PDB entry 8IQH | electron microscopy, 3.67 A resolution | chains A and B of the 12 polymer chains in the assembly

[Chain A (and B)]
Protein: Putative primase C962R
Source organism: African swine fever virus BA71V
Notes: chain B of this document is another copy of the same molecule, construct and numbering; everything in this record applies to it too
UniProtKB: A0A0C5B022 (A0A0C5B022_ASF); residue numbers follow UniProt; this construct covers 1-962
Sequence (964 residues; each row starts with the number of its first residue; numbers below 1 keep their minus sign (Gly-1 is residue -1)):
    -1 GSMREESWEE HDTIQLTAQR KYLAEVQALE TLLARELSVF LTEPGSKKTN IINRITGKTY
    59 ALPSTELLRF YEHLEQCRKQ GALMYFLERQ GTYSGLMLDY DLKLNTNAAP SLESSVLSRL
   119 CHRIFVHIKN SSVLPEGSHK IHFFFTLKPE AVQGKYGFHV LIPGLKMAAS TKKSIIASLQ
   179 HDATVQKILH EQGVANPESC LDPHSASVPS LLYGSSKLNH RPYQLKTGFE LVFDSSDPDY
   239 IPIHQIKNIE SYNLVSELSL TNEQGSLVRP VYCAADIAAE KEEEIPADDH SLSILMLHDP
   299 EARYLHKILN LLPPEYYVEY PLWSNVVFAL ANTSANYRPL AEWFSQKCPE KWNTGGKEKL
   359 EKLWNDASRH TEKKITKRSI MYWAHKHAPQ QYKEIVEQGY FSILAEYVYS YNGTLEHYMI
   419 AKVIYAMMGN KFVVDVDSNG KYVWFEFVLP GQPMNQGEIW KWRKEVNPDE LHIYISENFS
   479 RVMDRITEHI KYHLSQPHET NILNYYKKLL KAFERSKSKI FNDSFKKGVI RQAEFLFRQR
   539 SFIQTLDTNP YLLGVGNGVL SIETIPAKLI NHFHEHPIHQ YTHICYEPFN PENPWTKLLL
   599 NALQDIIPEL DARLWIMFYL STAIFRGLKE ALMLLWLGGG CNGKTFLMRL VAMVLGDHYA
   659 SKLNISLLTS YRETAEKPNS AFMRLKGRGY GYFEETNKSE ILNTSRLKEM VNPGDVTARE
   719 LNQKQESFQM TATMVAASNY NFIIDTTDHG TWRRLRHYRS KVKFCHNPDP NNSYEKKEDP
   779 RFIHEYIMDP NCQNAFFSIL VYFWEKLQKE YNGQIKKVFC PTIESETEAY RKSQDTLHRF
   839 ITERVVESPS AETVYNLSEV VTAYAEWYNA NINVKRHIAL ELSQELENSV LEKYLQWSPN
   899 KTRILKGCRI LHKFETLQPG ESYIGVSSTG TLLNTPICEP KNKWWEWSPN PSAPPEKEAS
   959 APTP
Not modelled in the structure: -1 to 9, 273-286, 370, 669-678, 711-726, 877, 917-918, 923-936, 950-962 (chain B: -1 to 9, 275-285, 669-677, 711-725, 918, 923-934, 950-962)
Differences from the reference sequence: expression tag (-1 to 0)
Reported in the primary citation:
  - self-association interface (contacts with another copy of this molecule); pairs are residue here / residue on that copy: His120-Tyr238 (hydrophobic contact)
  - conformationally variable residues (order/disorder transition): Asp10 to Tyr20
  - mutagenesis - K439A, K525A, R529A, K642A (20-fold), K675A, R717A, N720A, N737A, K873A/R874A: decreased catalytic activity on DNA-3
  - mutagenesis - K642A: abolished catalytic activity on ATP
  - mutagenesis - T643A, E692A, N737A, R751A, R751A/R752A, R752A: decreased catalytic activity on ATP
  - mutagenesis - K505A/K506A/K509A/R513A/K517A: decreased catalytic activity
  - mutagenesis - K642A: decreased catalytic activity on DNA-4
  - mutagenesis - K642A: abolished catalytic activity on DNA-5

[Chain A / chain B interface]
Pairs across the interface (50):
  Pro451(A) with Arg538(B)
  Asn453(A) with Ser539(B); Gln542(B)
  Arg461(A) with Arg538(B)
  Glu463(A) with Arg538(B), salt bridge
  Val464(A) with Gly438(B)
  Asn465(A) with Tyr440(B)
  Asp467(A) with Tyr440(B), hydrogen bond; Phe533(B); Arg536(B), salt bridge; Arg538(B), salt bridge
  Glu468(A) with Arg538(B), salt bridge
  His470(A) with Phe533(B)
  Ile471(A) with Tyr416(B)
  Ser474(A) with Tyr416(B)
  Glu475(A) with Tyr416(B), hydrogen bond; Lys420(B), salt bridge
  Glu486(A) with Gln25(B)
  Lys489(A) with Gln25(B)
  Lys515(A) with Tyr409(B)
  Ser516(A) with Thr412(B); Glu414(B)
  Phe519(A) with Tyr409(B); Glu414(B); His415(B); Tyr416(B)
  Asn520(A) with Glu414(B), hydrogen bond
  Asp521(A) with His415(B), hydrogen bond (backbone-side chain); Arg529(B), salt bridge; Gln530(B), hydrogen bond
  Lys524(A) with Tyr416(B); Gln530(B), hydrogen bond
  Lys525(A) with Arg529(B)
  Arg647(A) with Asn710(B)
  Asn695(A) with Thr702(B), hydrogen bond; Ser703(B); Lys706(B)
  Asn737(A) with Asn886(B)
  Tyr738(A) with Gln882(B); Asn886(B), hydrogen bond
  Asn739(A) with Gln882(B)
  Arg757(A) with Glu885(B), salt bridge; Trp895(B)
  Lys759(A) with Trp895(B)
  Lys761(A) with Glu890(B), salt bridge
  Asp767(A) with Gln894(B), hydrogen bond; Lys904(B), salt bridge
  Asn770(A) with Gln894(B), hydrogen bond; Trp895(B)
  Tyr772(A) with Trp895(B)
Also at the interface, not in a pair above, chain A (37 interface residues in all): Ser478, Glu512, Gly637, Ser758, His782
Also at the interface, not in a pair above, chain B (32 interface residues in all): Asn410, Met417, Val434, Gly526, Leu626

[Overview]
Chain A and chain B form an interface of 37 and 32 residues respectively, with 10 hydrogen bonds and 9 salt
bridges. Among the polar pairs are Glu463(A)-Arg538(B), Asp467(A)-Arg536(B) and Asp467(A)-Arg538(B). From the
paper: K439A, K525A and R529A of chain A, among others, reduce catalytic activity on DNA-3; conformational
variability at Asp10(A); 15 substitutions were tested in all.
Both chains are Putative primase C962R (African swine fever virus BA71V). Entry 8IQH (Structure of Full-Length
AsfvPrimPol in Apo-Form) was determined by electron microscopy (same publication as 8IQB, 8IQC, 8IQD and
8IQI).
